9K0F - chains E and K of the 12 polymer chains in the assembly; structure by electron microscopy, 2.80 A resolution.

[Chain E]
Molecule: Amyloid-beta A4 protein
UniProtKB: B4DMD5 (B4DMD5_HUMAN); residues 1-42 here correspond to UniProt positions 524-565 (UniProt number = residue number + 523)
Sequence (42 residues; numbered 1 to 42; the number before each row is that of its first residue):
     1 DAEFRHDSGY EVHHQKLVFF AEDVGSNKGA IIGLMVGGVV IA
Unresolved in the structure: 1-7

[Chain K]
Molecule: Amyloid-beta protein 40
UniProtKB: P05067 (A4_HUMAN); residues 9-21 here correspond to UniProt positions 680-692 (UniProt number = residue number + 671)
Sequence (13 residues; row label = number of the first residue in the row):
     9 GYEVHHQKLV FFA

[Chain E / chain K interface]
Residue-residue contacts (7):
  His13(E) - His13(K)
  Gln15(E) - His13(K)
  Gln15(E) - His14(K)  hydrogen bond (side chain-backbone)
  Lys16(E) - Gln15(K)
  Leu17(E) - Gln15(K)
  Leu17(E) - Lys16(K)
  Phe19(E) - Phe19(K)  hydrophobic
Other interface residues (no listed pair), chain K (6 interface residues in all): Leu17

[Overview]
Chain E and chain K form an interface of 5 and 6 residues respectively; the contacts include 1 hydrogen bond.
Its one hydrogen-bonded contact is Gln15(E)-His14(K).
Chain E is Amyloid-beta A4 protein and chain K is Amyloid-beta protein 40; the structure, Cryo-EM structure of
Amyloid-beta42-4b polymorph 3, was determined by electron microscopy (same publication as 9K0D and 9K0E).
